Entry 7UZW (electron microscopy, 3.55 A resolution); this record covers chains D and G of the 8 polymer chains in the assembly.

# Chain D
Molecule: CRISPR system Cms endoribonuclease Csm3
Source organism: Staphylococcus epidermidis RP62A
Reference sequence: Q5HK91 (Q5HK91_STAEQ); residue numbers follow UniProt; this construct covers 1-214
Sequence (214 residues; numbered 1 to 214; the number before each row is that of its first residue):
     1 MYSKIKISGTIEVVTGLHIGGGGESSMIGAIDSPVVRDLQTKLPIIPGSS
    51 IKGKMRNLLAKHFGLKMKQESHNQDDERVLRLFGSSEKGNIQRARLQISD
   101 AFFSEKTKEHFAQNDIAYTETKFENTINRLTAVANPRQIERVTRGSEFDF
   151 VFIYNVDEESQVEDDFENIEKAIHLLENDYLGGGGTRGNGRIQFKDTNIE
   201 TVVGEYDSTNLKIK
Not modelled in the structure: 1, 24-32

# Chain G
Molecule: crRNA
Source organism: Staphylococcus epidermidis RP62A
Notes: fragment: Repeat plus Spacer sequence 1
Sequence (43 nucleotides; numbered 1 to 43; the number before each row is that of its first residue):
     1 ACGAGAACACGUAUGCCGAAGUAUAUAAAUCAUCAGUACAAAG
Not modelled in the structure: 32-43

# Interface between chain D and chain G
Residue-residue contacts - 29 pairs, chain D then chain G:
  His18(D) - A28(G)  phosphate contact
  Ile19(D) - A27(G)  phosphate contact
  Ile19(D) - A28(G)  phosphate contact
  Gly20(D) - A27(G)  hydrogen bond to the sugar
  Gly21(D) - A27(G)  sugar contact
  Gly23(D) - A27(G)  base contact
  Ser49(D) - A27(G)  hydrogen bond to the phosphate
  Lys52(D) - A25(G)  phosphate contact
  Gly53(D) - U26(G)  sugar contact
  Lys54(D) - U26(G)  base contact
  Arg56(D) - U24(G)  phosphate contact
  Arg56(D) - A25(G)  salt bridge to the phosphate
  Asn57(D) - U26(G)  base contact
  Gly84(D) - U24(G)  sugar contact
  Ser85(D) - A23(G)  sugar contact
  Ser85(D) - U24(G)  sugar contact
  Ser86(D) - A23(G)  sugar contact
  Glu87(D) - A23(G)  base contact
  Glu87(D) - U24(G)  base contact
  Asn125(D) - C31(G)  hydrogen bond to the sugar
  Thr126(D) - C31(G)  base contact
  Arg137(D) - C31(G)  hydrogen bond to the base
  Gly182(D) - A28(G)  sugar contact
  Gly183(D) - A28(G)  phosphate contact
  Gly183(D) - A29(G)  phosphate contact
  Gly184(D) - A29(G)  hydrogen bond to the phosphate
  Gly185(D) - A29(G)  hydrogen bond to the phosphate
  Thr186(D) - U30(G)  hydrogen bond to the phosphate
  Arg187(D) - C31(G)  salt bridge to the phosphate
Also at the interface, not in a pair above, chain D (28 interface residues in all): Ser50, Ala94, Glu124, Ile127

# Overview
28 residues of chain D and 9 residues of chain G are in contact, with 7 hydrogen bonds and 2 salt bridges.
Polar pairs include Arg137(D)-C31(G), Gly20(D)-A27(G) and Asn125(D)-C31(G).
Chain D is CRISPR system Cms endoribonuclease Csm3 and chain G is crRNA, both from Staphylococcus epidermidis
RP62A; the structure, Staphylococcus epidermidis RP62a CRISPR effector subcomplex, was determined by electron
microscopy together with 7UZX, 7UZY, 7UZZ, 7V00, 7V01 and 7V02 from the same study.
